8QYD - chains C and G of the 7 polymer chains in the assembly; structure by electron microscopy, 2.67 A resolution.

[Chain C]
Protein: Anti-phage defense ZorAB system ZorA
Organism: Escherichia coli
UniProt: A0A0V7WZR2 (A0A0V7WZR2_ECOLX); residue numbers follow UniProt; this construct covers 1-729
Amino-acid sequence (729 residues; row label = number of the first residue in the row):
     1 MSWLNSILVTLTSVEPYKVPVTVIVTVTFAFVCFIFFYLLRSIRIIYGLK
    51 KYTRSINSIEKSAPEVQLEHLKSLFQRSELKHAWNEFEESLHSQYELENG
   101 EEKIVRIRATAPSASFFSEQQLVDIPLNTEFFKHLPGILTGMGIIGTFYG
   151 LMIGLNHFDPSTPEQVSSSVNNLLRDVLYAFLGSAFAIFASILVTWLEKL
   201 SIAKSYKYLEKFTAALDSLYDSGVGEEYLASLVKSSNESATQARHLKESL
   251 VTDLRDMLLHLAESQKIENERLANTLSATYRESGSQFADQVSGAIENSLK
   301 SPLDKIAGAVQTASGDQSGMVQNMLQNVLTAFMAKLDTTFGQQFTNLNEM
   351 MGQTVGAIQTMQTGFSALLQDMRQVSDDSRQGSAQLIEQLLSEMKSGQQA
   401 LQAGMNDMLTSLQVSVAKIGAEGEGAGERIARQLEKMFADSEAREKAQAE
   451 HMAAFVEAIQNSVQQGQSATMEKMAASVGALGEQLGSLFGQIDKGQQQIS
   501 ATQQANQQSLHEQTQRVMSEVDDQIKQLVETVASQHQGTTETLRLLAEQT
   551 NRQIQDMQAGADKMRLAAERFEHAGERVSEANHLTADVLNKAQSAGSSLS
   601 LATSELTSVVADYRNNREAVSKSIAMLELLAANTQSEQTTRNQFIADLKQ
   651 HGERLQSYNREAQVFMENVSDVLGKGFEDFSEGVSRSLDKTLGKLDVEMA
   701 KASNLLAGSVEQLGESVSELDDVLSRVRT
Not modelled in the structure: 281-729
Ion coordination: Ca2+ site 1: E86, E89 (shared with 2 residues of chain D); Ca2+ site 2: D217, Y220 (shared with 2 residues of chain B)
What the authors report for this chain:
  - binding site for palmitic acid: L250, L254, L258, L261
  - mutagenesis - L250G/L254G/L258G/L261G, L250N/L254N/L258N/L261N: decreased stability in response to TMD domain

[Chain G]
Protein: Membrane protein
Organism: Escherichia coli
UniProt: A0A0V7WZP0 (A0A0V7WZP0_ECOLX); residue numbers follow UniProt; this construct covers 1-246
Amino-acid sequence (246 residues; each row starts with the number of its first residue):
     1 MFGNAFGVKKRRSDEAEKPFWISYADLMTAMMVLFLVVMVASLSSVTQRI
    51 QRAEQGEKARGQDISRLCERLELHARNVNKNIVVDCHDNRISFGEAGRFA
   101 HNQFFLNAEGQKALQDVVPLVLEASNSEEGKKWFKQIVIEGFTDTDGSYL
   151 YNLHLSLQRSEWVMCSLLDSRSPLQKNISAEQQLQIRKLFLAGGVSFNNA
   201 KESKEASRRVELRMQFFGLKDKRDKADEVDFPPVVNKEVCQLVMPL
Disulfides: C68-C86, C165-C240
What the authors report for this chain:
  - mutagenesis - D26N: abolished localization to ZorD
  - mutagenesis - Y151A/N152A/L155A/R159A: decreased stability

[Chain C / chain G interface]
Pairs across the interface (38):
  A111(C) with N4(G)
  P112(C) with N4(G)
  S115(C) with N4(G), hydrogen bond; F6(G); G7(G); V8(G)
  F116(C) with F6(G), hydrophobic
  E119(C) with K10(G), salt bridge
  Q120(C) with K9(G); R11(G), hydrogen bond
  D124(C) with K10(G), salt bridge
  I125(C) with R11(G)
  E130(C) with R11(G); S13(G)
  K133(C) with A16(G)
  H134(C) with A16(G)
  G137(C) with I22(G)
  T140(C) with I22(G); S23(G)
  G141(C) with I22(G)
  I144(C) with I22(G); D26(G)
  F148(C) with T29(G)
  L151(C) with V33(G), hydrophobic
  T162(C) with Q55(G)
  P163(C) with Q55(G)
  V166(C) with S44(G)
  V170(C) with A41(G), hydrophobic
  L174(C) with V37(G), hydrophobic
  V177(C) with V33(G), hydrophobic; V37(G), hydrophobic
  F181(C) with A30(G); L34(G), hydrophobic
  S184(C) with D26(G), hydrogen bond
  I188(C) with D26(G)
  G225(C) with F2(G)
  E226(C) with F2(G)
  L229(C) with F2(G), hydrophobic
Other interface residues (no listed pair), chain C (36 interface residues in all): T110, A114, S118, G143, T147, L173, Y206
Other interface residues (no listed pair), chain G (26 interface residues in all): D14, E15, V40, Q51, R52
Interface features reported in the paper:
  - pairs named by the authors: T147(C)-D26(G), S184(C)-D26(G)
  - interface residues, chain G: F2(G), D26(G)

[In short]
The interface between chain C and chain G involves 36 residues on one side and 26 on the other, with 3
hydrogen bonds and 2 salt bridges. Polar pairs include E119(C)-K10(G), D124(C)-K10(G) and S115(C)-N4(G). The
paper describes contacts between T147(C) and D26(G) and S184(C) and D26(G). The paper reports a binding site
for palmitic acid at L250(C), L254(C) and L258(C) among others; L250G/L254G/L258G/L261G and
L250N/L254N/L258N/L261N of chain C reduce stability in response to TMD domain; 4 substitutions were tested in
all.
Chain C is Anti-phage defense ZorAB system ZorA and chain G is Membrane protein, both from Escherichia coli;
the structure, Zorya anti-bacteriophage defense system ZorAB, was determined by electron microscopy together
with 8QYH, 8QYK and 8QYY from the same study.
